Entry 7Z1T (electron microscopy, 2.26 A resolution); this record covers chains A and B of the 12 polymer chains in the assembly.

# Chain A (and B)
Protein: Gap junction alpha-1 protein
Organism: Homo sapiens
Notes: chain B of this document is another copy of the same molecule, construct and numbering; everything in this record applies to it too
UniProt: P17302 (CXA1_HUMAN); residue numbers follow UniProt; this construct covers 1-382
Chain sequence (382 residues; numbered 1 to 382; the number before each row is that of its first residue):
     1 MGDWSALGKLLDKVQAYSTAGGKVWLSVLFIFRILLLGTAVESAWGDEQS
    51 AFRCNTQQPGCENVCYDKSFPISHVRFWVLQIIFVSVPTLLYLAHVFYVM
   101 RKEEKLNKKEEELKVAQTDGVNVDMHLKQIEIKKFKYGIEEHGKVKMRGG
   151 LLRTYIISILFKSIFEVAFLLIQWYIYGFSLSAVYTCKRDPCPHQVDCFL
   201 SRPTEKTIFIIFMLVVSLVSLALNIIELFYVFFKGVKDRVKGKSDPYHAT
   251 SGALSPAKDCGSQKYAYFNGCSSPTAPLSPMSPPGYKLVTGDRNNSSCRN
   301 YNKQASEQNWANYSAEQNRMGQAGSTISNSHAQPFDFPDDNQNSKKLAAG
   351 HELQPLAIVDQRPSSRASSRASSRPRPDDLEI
Not modelled in the structure: 1, 106-150, 236-382
Curated features (UniProtKB/Swiss-Prot):
  - modified residue: Ser5 (Phosphoserine), Tyr247 (Phosphotyrosine), Ser255 (Phosphoserine), Ser262 (Phosphoserine), Cys271 (S-nitrosocysteine), Thr275 (Phosphothreonine), Ser306 (Phosphoserine), Ser314 (Phosphoserine), Ser325 (Phosphoserine), Thr326 (Phosphothreonine), Ser328 (Phosphoserine), Ser330 (Phosphoserine), Ser344 (Phosphoserine), Ser365 (Phosphoserine), Ser368 (Phosphoserine), Ser369 (Phosphoserine), Ser373 (Phosphoserine)
  - cross-link (Glycyl lysine isopeptide (Lys-Gly)): Lys144 (interchain with G-Cter in SUMO), Lys237 (interchain with G-Cter in SUMO)
  - natural variant: Gly2 (G2V: In ODDD), Leu7 (L7V: In ODDD), Gly8 (G8V: In PPKCA1), Leu11 (L11I: In ODDD; L11P: In ODDD), Tyr17 (Y17S: In ODDD), Ser18 (S18P: In ODDD), Gly21 (G21R: In ODDD), Gly22 (G22E: In ODDD), Lys23 (K23T: In ODDD), Ser27 (S27P: In ODDD), Ile31 (I31M: In ODDD), Ala40 (A40V: In ODDD), 43 further natural variant entries in UniProt
Disulfide bonds: Cys54-Cys198, Cys61-Cys192, Cys65-Cys187
What the authors report for this chain:
  - self-association interface (contacts with another copy of this molecule): Asn55 to Gln58, Pro59, Pro193 to Asp197
  - disease-associated variants - Y17S, G21R, L90V: decreased localization (citing earlier work)
  - disease-associated variants - L11I, S18P, G22E, K23T, S27P, I31M, V96M, Y98C (citing earlier work)

# Chain A / chain B interface
Pairs across the interface (45; chain A residue first):
  Gly2(A) with Gly2(B)
  Trp4(A) with Gly2(B); Asp3(B)
  Gly8(A) with Arg101(B)
  Leu11(A) with Arg101(B)
  Asp12(A) with Arg101(B), salt bridge
  Lys23(A) with Tyr98(B)
  Val24(A) with Ala94(B), hydrophobic; Tyr98(B), hydrophobic
  Trp25(A) with Leu91(B), hydrophobic
  Val28(A) with Leu91(B), hydrophobic
  Ile31(A) with Leu90(B), hydrophobic
  Phe32(A) with Ile83(B), hydrophobic; Val87(B), hydrophobic
  Thr39(A) with Val79(B)
  Ala40(A) with Arg76(B), hydrogen bond (backbone-side chain)
  Ser43(A) with Arg76(B), hydrogen bond
  Ala44(A) with Arg76(B)
  Asp47(A) with Gln49(B)
  Ala51(A) with Asn63(B), hydrogen bond (backbone-side chain)
  Arg53(A) with Asn63(B), hydrogen bond
  Asn55(A) with Pro59(B)
  Ala183(A) with Arg189(B)
  Phe199(A) with Pro59(B); Gly60(B); Asn63(B), hydrogen bond (backbone-side chain); Pro191(B), hydrophobic
  Leu200(A) with Asn63(B), hydrogen bond (backbone-side chain)
  Ser201(A) with Gln49(B), hydrogen bond
  Arg202(A) with Glu48(B), salt bridge; Gln49(B), hydrogen bond; Tyr66(B), hydrogen bond; Asp67(B); Arg76(B)
  Pro203(A) with Asp67(B)
  Thr204(A) with Asp67(B), hydrogen bond; Pro71(B)
  Glu205(A) with Pro71(B), hydrogen bond (backbone-backbone); Ser73(B), hydrogen bond (side chain-backbone); Arg76(B), salt bridge
  Ile208(A) with Pro71(B)
  Phe209(A) with Arg76(B); Leu80(B), hydrophobic
  Phe212(A) with Leu80(B), hydrophobic; Phe84(B), hydrophobic
Interface residues without a listed pair, chain A (32 interface residues in all): Leu35, Leu36
Interface residues without a listed pair, chain B (28 interface residues in all): Gln58, Val64, Ile72, Phe97

# In short
32 residues of chain A and 28 residues of chain B are in contact; the contacts include 12 hydrogen bonds and 3
salt bridges. Polar pairs include Asp12(A)-Arg101(B), Arg202(A)-Glu48(B) and Glu205(A)-Arg76(B). The paper
reports that Y17S, G21R and L90V of chain A reduce localization; a self-association interface involving
Asn55(A), Pro59(A) and Pro193(A).
Chain A and chain B are both Gap junction alpha-1 protein (Homo sapiens); the structure, Connexin43 gap
junction channel structure in digitonin, was determined by electron microscopy, deposited together with 7Z22
and 7Z23.
